PDB entry 6TCA | X-ray diffraction, 3.70 A resolution | chains A and B

Chain A:
Protein: MAP kinase-activated protein kinase 2
Organism: Homo sapiens
Notes: EC 2.7.11.1
UniProtKB: P49137 (MAPK2_HUMAN); residue numbers follow UniProt; this construct covers 41-400
Chain sequence (371 residues; each row starts with the number of its first residue):
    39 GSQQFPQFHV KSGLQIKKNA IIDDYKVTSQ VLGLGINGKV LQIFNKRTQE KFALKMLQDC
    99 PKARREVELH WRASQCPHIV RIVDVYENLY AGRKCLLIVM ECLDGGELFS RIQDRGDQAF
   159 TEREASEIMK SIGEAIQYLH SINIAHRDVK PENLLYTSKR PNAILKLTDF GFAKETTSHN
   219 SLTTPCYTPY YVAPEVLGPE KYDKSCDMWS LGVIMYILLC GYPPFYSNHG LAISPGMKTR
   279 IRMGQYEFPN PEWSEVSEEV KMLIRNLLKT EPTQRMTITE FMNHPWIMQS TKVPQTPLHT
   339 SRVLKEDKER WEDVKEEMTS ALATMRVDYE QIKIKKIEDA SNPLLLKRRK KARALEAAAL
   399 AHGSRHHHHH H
Not modelled in the structure: 39-50, 272-275, 400-409
Construct notes: expression tag (39-40, 401-409)
Swiss-Prot annotation at these positions:
  - region: Ser328 to Arg364 (Autoinhibitory helix), Asp366 to Ala390 (p38 MAPK-binding site)
  - motif: Met356 to Val365 (Nuclear export signal (NES)), Lys371 to Lys374 (Bipartite nuclear localization signal 1), Lys385 to Lys389 (Bipartite nuclear localization signal 2)
  - active site: Asp186 (Proton acceptor)
  - binding site (ATP): Leu70 to Val78, Lys93
  - binding site (staurosporine): Glu139 to Leu141
  - modified residue: Thr222 (Phosphothreonine), Ser272 (Phosphoserine), Ser328 (Phosphoserine), Thr334 (Phosphothreonine)
  - cross-link: Lys353 (Glycyl lysine isopeptide (Lys-Gly) (interchain with G-Cter in SUMO))
  - mutagenesis: Lys93 (K93R: Kinase defective mutant, abolishes activity), Asp207 (D207A: Kinase defective mutant, abolishes activity), Thr222 (T222A: Strong decrease in kinase activity; T222D: Mimicks phosphorylation state, leading to slight increase of basal kinase activity ...), Ser272 (S272A: Strong decrease in kinase activity; S272D: Mimicks phosphorylation state, leading to slight increase of basal kinase activity), Thr334 (T334A: Slight decrease in kinase activity; T334D/E: Mimicks phosphorylation state, leading to elevated basal kinase activity ...), Lys353 (K353R: Induces decreased sumoylation and increase in protein kinase activity)
From the paper describing this entry:
  - post-translational modification sites: Thr222, Ser272, Thr334

Chain B:
Protein: Mitogen-activated protein kinase 14
Organism: Homo sapiens
Notes: EC 2.7.11.24
UniProtKB: Q16539 (MK14_HUMAN); residue numbers follow UniProt; this construct covers 1-360
Chain sequence (364 residues; numbered -3 to 360; the number before each row is that of its first residue; numbers below 1 keep their minus sign (Gly-3 is residue -3)):
    -3 GSASMSQERP TFYRQELNKT IWEVPERYQN LSPVGSGAYG SVCAAFDTKT GLRVAVKKLS
    57 RPFQSIIHAK RTYRELRLLK HMKHENVIGL LDVFTPARSL EEFNDVYLVT HLMGADLNNI
   117 VKCQKLTDDH VQFLIYQILR GLKYIHSADI IHRDLKPSNL AVNEDCELKI LDFGLARHTD
   177 DEMTGYVATR WYRAPEIMLN WMHYNQTVDI WSVGCIMAEL LTGRTLFPGT DHIDQLKLIL
   237 RLVGTPGAEL LKKISSESAR NYIQSLTQMP KMNFANVFIG ANPLAVDLLE KMLVLDSDKR
   297 ITAAQALAHA YFAQYHDPDD EPVADPYDQS FESRDLLIDE WKSLTYDEVI SFVPPPLDQE
   357 EMES
Not modelled in the structure: -3 to 5, 34-36, 355-360
Modified positions: Thr180 (phosphothreonine; TPO); Tyr182 (O-phosphotyrosine; PTR)
Construct notes: expression tag (-3 to 0)
Ligand contacts: 39G (N-[5-(dimethylsulfamoyl)-2-methylphenyl]-1-phenyl-5-propyl-1H-pyrazole-4-carboxamide): Gly33, Ala51, Val52, Lys53, Glu71, Leu75, Ile84, Leu104, Val105, Thr106, His107, Leu108, Met109, Gly110, Ala111, Leu167, Asp168, Phe169
Swiss-Prot annotation at these positions:
  - motif: Thr180 to Tyr182 (TXY)
  - active site: Asp168 (Proton acceptor)
  - binding site (ATP): Val30 to Val38, Lys53
  - modified residue: Ser2 (N-acetylserine), Thr16 (Phosphothreonine), Lys53 (N6-acetyllysine), Lys152 (N6-acetyllysine), Thr180 (Phosphothreonine), Tyr182 (Phosphotyrosine), Thr263 (Phosphothreonine), Tyr323 (Phosphotyrosine)
  - natural variant: Ala51 (A51V: In a gastric adenocarcinoma sample), Pro322 (P322R: In a lung adenocarcinoma sample)
  - mutagenesis: Ala34 (A34V: Lowered kinase activity), Lys53 (K53R: Loss of kinase activity), Lys54 (K54R: Impairs MAP2K6/MKK6-dependent autophosphorylation), Tyr69 (Y69H: Lowered kinase activity), Asp168 (D168A: Loss of kinase activity), Thr175 (T175A: No effect on either the kinase activity or tyrosine phosphorylation), Asp176 (D176A: Emulation of the active state. Increase in activity; when associated with S-327 or L-327), Asp177 (D177A: Loss of kinase activity), Thr180 (T180E: Loss of kinase activity), Tyr182 (Y182F: Loss of kinase activity), Ala320 (A320T: Lowered kinase activity), Phe327 (F327L: Emulation of the active state. Increase in activity; when associated with A-176; F327S: Emulation of the active state. Increase in activity; when associated with A-176), 1 further mutagenesis entry in UniProt
From the paper describing this entry:
  - post-translational modification sites: Thr180, Tyr182
  - contacts within the chain: Arg149-Thr180, Arg173-Thr180, Tyr182-Arg186, Tyr182-Arg189
  - conformationally variable residues (loop rearrangement): Thr180
  - catalytic residues: Asp150 (citing earlier work)

Chain A / chain B interface:
Contacting residue pairs (78):
  Leu72(A) with Lys15(B); Thr16(B); Ile17(B), hydrophobic
  Gly73(A) with Asn14(B); Lys15(B), hydrogen bond (backbone-backbone)
  Ile74(A) with Leu13(B); Asn14(B), hydrogen bond (backbone-backbone)
  Gly76(A) with Glu12(B)
  Glu190(A) with Lys15(B), salt bridge
  Phe210(A) with Ser32(B)
  Tyr229(A) with Asn272(B); Val273(B); Ile275(B), hydrophobic
  Val230(A) with Thr218(B); Val273(B), hydrogen bond (backbone-backbone)
  Ala231(A) with Arg220(B)
  Glu233(A) with Thr218(B), hydrogen bond (backbone-backbone); Arg220(B), salt bridge
  Leu235(A) with Val117(B); Cys119(B); Gln120(B); Lys121(B)
  Pro237(A) with Lys118(B)
  Tyr240(A) with Lys118(B)
  Asn266(A) with Val183(B), hydrogen bond (side chain-backbone)
  His267(A) with Tyr182(B)
  Leu269(A) with Trp187(B), hydrophobic
  Ala270(A) with Tyr182(B); Arg186(B)
  Lys276(A) with Tyr182(B)
  Met281(A) with Ile229(B); Ala255(B), hydrophobic
  Glu347(A) with Arg57(B)
  Glu350(A) with Arg57(B)
  Asp351(A) with Arg57(B), salt bridge; His64(B), salt bridge
  Thr357(A) with Ser32(B)
  Thr362(A) with Asn114(B); Lys118(B), hydrogen bond (backbone-side chain)
  Arg364(A) with Ser32(B), hydrogen bond
  Val365(A) with Asn115(B); Cys119(B), hydrophobic
  Asp366(A) with Asn115(B), hydrogen bond (backbone-side chain)
  Gln369(A) with Gly110(B); Ala111(B); Asp112(B); Asn115(B)
  Ile370(A) with Gly110(B); Ala111(B), hydrophobic; Ile116(B); Asn159(B); Glu160(B)
  Lys371(A) with Glu160(B)
  Ile372(A) with His126(B); Glu160(B); Asp161(B); Cys162(B), hydrophobic
  Lys373(A) with His126(B), hydrogen bond (backbone-side chain); Glu160(B); Asp161(B), salt bridge
  Ile375(A) with Thr123(B); Asp125(B); His126(B); Tyr311(B)
  Ala378(A) with Asp161(B)
  Ser379(A) with Asp161(B)
  Asn380(A) with Glu163(B)
  Pro381(A) with Glu163(B)
  Leu382(A) with Asn82(B); Gln133(B); Arg136(B); Asp316(B)
  Arg386(A) with Tyr132(B), hydrogen bond; Arg136(B); Tyr311(B), hydrogen bond (side chain-backbone); Asp313(B); Asp316(B), salt bridge
  Lys389(A) with Asp313(B)
Also at the interface, not in a pair above, chain A (52 interface residues in all): Asn75, Lys77, Tyr228, Pro232, Thr277, Ile279, Arg280, Thr308, Ala361, Lys374, Leu383, Lys385
Also at the interface, not in a pair above, chain B (60 interface residues in all): Pro29, Gly31, Gln60, Leu122, Phe129, Leu130, Ser154, Val158, Leu171, Thr185, Met194, Trp197, Gly219, Thr226
The authors on this interface:
  - interface residues, chain A: Ile375(A), Leu382(A), Arg386(A)

In short:
52 residues of chain A face 60 of chain B across their interface, with 11 hydrogen bonds and 6 salt bridges.
Among the polar pairs are Glu190(A)-Lys15(B), Glu233(A)-Arg220(B) and Asp351(A)-Arg57(B). Ligands of chain B:
compound 39G. The paper reports the catalytic residue Asp150(B); interface residues Ile375(A), Leu382(A) and
Arg386(A).
Here chain A is MAP kinase-activated protein kinase 2 and chain B is Mitogen-activated protein kinase 14, both
from Homo sapiens. Entry 6TCA (Phosphorylated p38 and MAPKAPK2 complex with inhibitor) was determined by X-ray
diffraction.
